7CXN - chains A and C of the 9 polymer chains in the assembly; structure by electron microscopy, 3.84 A resolution.

Chain A:
Protein: RNA-directed RNA polymerase
Organism: Severe acute respiratory syndrome coronavirus 2
Notes: EC 2.7.7.48
UniProtKB: P0DTD1 (R1AB_SARS2); residues 1-932 here correspond to UniProt positions 4393-5324 (UniProt number = residue number + 4392)
Sequence (942 residues; numbered 1 to 942; the number before each row is that of its first residue):
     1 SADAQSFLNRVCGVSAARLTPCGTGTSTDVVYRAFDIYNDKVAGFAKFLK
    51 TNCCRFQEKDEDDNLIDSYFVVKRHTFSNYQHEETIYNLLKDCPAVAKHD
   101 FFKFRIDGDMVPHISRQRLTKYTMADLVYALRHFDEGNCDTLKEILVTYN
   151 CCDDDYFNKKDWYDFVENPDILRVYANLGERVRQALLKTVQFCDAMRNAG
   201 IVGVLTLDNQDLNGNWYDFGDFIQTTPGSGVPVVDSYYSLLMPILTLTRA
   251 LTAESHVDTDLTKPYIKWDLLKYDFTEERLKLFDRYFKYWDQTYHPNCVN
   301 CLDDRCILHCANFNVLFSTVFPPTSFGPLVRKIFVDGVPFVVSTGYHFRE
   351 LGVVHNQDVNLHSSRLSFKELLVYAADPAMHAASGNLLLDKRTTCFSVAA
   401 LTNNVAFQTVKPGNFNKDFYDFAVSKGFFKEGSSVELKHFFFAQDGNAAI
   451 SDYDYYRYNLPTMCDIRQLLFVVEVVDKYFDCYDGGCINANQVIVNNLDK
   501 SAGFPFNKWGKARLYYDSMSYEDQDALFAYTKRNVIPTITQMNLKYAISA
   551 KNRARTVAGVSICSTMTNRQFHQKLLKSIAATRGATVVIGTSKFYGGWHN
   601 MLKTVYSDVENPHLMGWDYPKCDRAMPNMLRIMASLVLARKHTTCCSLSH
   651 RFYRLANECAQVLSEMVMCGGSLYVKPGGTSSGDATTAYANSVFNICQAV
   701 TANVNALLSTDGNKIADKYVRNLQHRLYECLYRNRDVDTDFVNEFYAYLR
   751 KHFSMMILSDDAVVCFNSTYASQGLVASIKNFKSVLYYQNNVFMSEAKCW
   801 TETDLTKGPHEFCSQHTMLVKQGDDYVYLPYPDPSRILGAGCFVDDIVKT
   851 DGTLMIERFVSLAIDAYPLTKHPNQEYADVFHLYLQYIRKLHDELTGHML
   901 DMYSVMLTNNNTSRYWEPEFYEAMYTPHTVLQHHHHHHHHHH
Not modelled in the structure: 1-3, 930-942
Sequence notes: engineered mutation Asn-910 (Asp5302 in P0DTD1); expression tag (933-942)
Ion coordination: Zn2+ site 1: His-295, Cys-301, Cys-306, Cys-310; Zn2+ site 2: Cys-487, His-642, Cys-645, Cys-646
UniProt features mapped onto this chain:
  - region: Lys-545 to Arg-555 (Interaction with RMP Remdesivir), Thr-582 to Pro-620 (RdRp Palm N-ter)
  - active site: Ser-759, Asp-760, Asp-761
  - binding site (Mn(2+)): Asn-209, Asp-218
  - binding site (Zn(2+)): His-295, Cys-301, Cys-306, Cys-310, Cys-487, His-642, Cys-645, Cys-646
  - site: Gln-932 (Cleavage)
Reported in the primary citation:
  - mutagenesis - R365A: decreased catalytic activity (helicase activity)

Chain C:
Protein: Non-structural protein 7
Organism: Severe acute respiratory syndrome coronavirus 2
UniProtKB: P0DTD1 (R1AB_SARS2); residues 1-83 here correspond to UniProt positions 3860-3942 (UniProt number = residue number + 3859)
Sequence (83 residues; row label = number of the first residue in the row):
     1 SKMSDVKCTSVVLLSVLQQLRVESSSKLWAQCVQLHNDILLAKDTTEAFE
    51 KMVSLLSVLLSMQGAVDINKLCEEMLDNRATLQ
Not modelled in the structure: 1, 74-83
UniProt features mapped onto this chain:
  - site: Gln-83 (Cleavage)

Interface between chain A and chain C:
Residue-residue contacts (24):
  Thr-409(A) / Glu-23(C)  hydrogen bond
  Thr-409(A) / Trp-29(C)
  Lys-411(A) / Gln-18(C)
  Pro-412(A) / Leu-14(C)  hydrophobic
  Pro-412(A) / Ser-15(C)
  Gly-413(A) / Val-11(C)
  Phe-415(A) / Cys-8(C)  hydrophobic
  Phe-415(A) / Val-12(C)  hydrophobic
  Tyr-420(A) / Ser-4(C)  hydrogen bond
  Tyr-420(A) / Asp-5(C)  hydrogen bond
  Phe-429(A) / Lys-2(C)
  Glu-431(A) / Lys-2(C)  hydrogen bond (side chain-backbone)
  Glu-431(A) / Met-3(C)
  Phe-440(A) / Leu-40(C)  hydrophobic
  Phe-442(A) / Asn-37(C)
  Phe-442(A) / Leu-41(C)  hydrophobic
  Ala-443(A) / Val-33(C)
  Ala-443(A) / Asn-37(C)
  Gln-444(A) / Trp-29(C)
  Gln-444(A) / Val-33(C)
  Asp-445(A) / Trp-29(C)
  Asn-552(A) / Asn-37(C)
  Phe-843(A) / Cys-8(C)  hydrophobic
  Phe-843(A) / Val-11(C)  hydrophobic
Interface residues without a listed pair, chain A (18 interface residues in all): Asn-414, Leu-437, Phe-441
Interface residues without a listed pair, chain C (19 interface residues in all): Lys-7, Ala-30, His-36

Summary:
18 residues of chain A face 19 of chain C across their interface; the contacts include 4 hydrogen bonds. Among
the polar pairs are Thr-409(A)/Glu-23(C), Tyr-420(A)/Ser-4(C) and Tyr-420(A)/Asp-5(C). From UniProt: 3
active-site residues, Mn2+-binding residues Asn-209(A) and Asp-218(A) and 8 Zn2+-binding residues on chain A.
From the paper: R365A of chain A reduces catalytic activity (helicase activity).
Chain A is RNA-directed RNA polymerase and chain C is Non-structural protein 7, both from Severe acute
respiratory syndrome coronavirus 2; the structure, Architecture of a SARS-CoV-2 mini replication and
transcription complex, was determined by electron microscopy.
